1CBQ - chain A; structure by X-ray diffraction, 2.20 A resolution.

== Chain A ==
Protein: Cellular retinoic acid binding protein type II
Source organism: Homo sapiens
UniProt: P29373 (RABP2_HUMAN); residue numbers follow UniProt; this construct covers 1-137
Sequence (137 residues; each row starts with the number of its first residue):
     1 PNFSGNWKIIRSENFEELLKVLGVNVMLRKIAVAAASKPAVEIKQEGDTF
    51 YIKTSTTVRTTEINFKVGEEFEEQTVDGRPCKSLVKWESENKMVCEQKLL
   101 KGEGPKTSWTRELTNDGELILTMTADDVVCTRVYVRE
Ligand contacts: RE9 (6-(2,3,4,5,6,7-hexahydro-2,4,4-trimethyl-1-metyleneinden-2-yl)-3-methylhexa-2,4-dienoic acid): Phe-15, Leu-19, Val-24, Leu-28, Ile-31, Ala-32, Ala-35, Ala-36, Pro-39, Thr-54, Thr-56, Thr-57, Val-58, Arg-59, Val-76, Asp-77, Leu-121, Met-123, Arg-132, Tyr-134

== In short ==
Ligands of chain A: compound RE9.
Chain A is Cellular retinoic acid binding protein type II (Homo sapiens); the structure, Crystal structure of
cellular retinoic-acid-binding proteins I and II in complex with all-trans-retinoic acid and a ..., was
determined by X-ray diffraction together with 1CBR and 1CBS from the same study.
